PDB entry 9C4D | electron microscopy, 4.17 A resolution (low resolution: residue-level contacts below are approximate; hydrogen-bond / salt-bridge calls are withheld) | chains A and H of the 10 polymer chains in the assembly

# Chain A
Molecule: 77-nt DNA strand
Sequence (77 nucleotides; each row starts with the number of its first residue):
     3 TTTTTAGCATAGCTCCAACTTTTTTTCTGTCACCTTATTTATTAGTAAAC
    53 AGGAAACAACGTTGCTATAGACCCACT

# Chain H
Molecule: HTH-type transcriptional regulator MntR
From: Bacillus subtilis
UniProt: P54512 (MNTR_BACSU); numbering as in UniProt (aligned over 1-142)
Sequence (142 residues; row label = number of the first residue in the row):
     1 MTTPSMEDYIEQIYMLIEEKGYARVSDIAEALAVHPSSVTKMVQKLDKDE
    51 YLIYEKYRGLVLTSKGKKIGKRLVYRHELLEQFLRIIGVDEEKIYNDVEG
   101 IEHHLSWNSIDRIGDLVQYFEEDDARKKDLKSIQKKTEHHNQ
Not modelled in the structure: 1-2
UniProt features mapped onto this chain:
  - binding site (Cd(2+)): Asp-8, Glu-11, His-77, Glu-99, Glu-102, His-103
  - binding site (Mn(2+)): Asp-8, Glu-11, His-77, Glu-99, Glu-102, His-103
  - mutagenesis: Asp-8 (D8M: Binds only one manganese ion, in a pseudo-hexacoordinate geometry), Glu-11 (E11K: Retains selectivity for activation by Mn(2+) and Cd(2+) over Co(2+) and Fe(2+). Can bind Mn(2+) in the C site, despite alteration to the A site, and adopt active DNA-binding conformations ...), His-77 (H77A: Retains selectivity for activation by Mn(2+) and Cd(2+) over Co(2+) and Fe(2+). Can bind Mn(2+) in the C site, despite alteration to the A site, and adopt active DNA-binding conformations ...)
Reported in the primary citation:
  - mutagenesis - Y22A: abolished binding to P84
  - mutagenesis - Y22A, D27A: unchanged binding to C84
  - mutagenesis - Y22A, D27A: unchanged binding to H26
  - mutagenesis - D27A: increased binding to P84

# Chain A / chain H interface
Residue-residue contacts (8; chain A residue first):
  DG54(A) / Ser-38(H)
  DG55(A) / His-35(H)
  DG55(A) / Ser-37(H)
  DG55(A) / Ser-38(H)
  DA56(A) / Ser-37(H)
  DA57(A) / His-35(H)
  DA61(A) / Tyr-57(H)
  DC62(A) / Arg-58(H)

# Overview
The interface between chain A and chain H involves 6 residues on one side and 5 on the other. From UniProt: 6
Cd2+-binding residues, 6 Mn2+-binding residues and 3 mutagenesis sites on chain H. The paper reports that Y22A
of chain H abolishes binding to P84; D27A of chain H increases binding to P84.
Here chain A is a 77-nt DNA strand and chain H is HTH-type transcriptional regulator MntR (Bacillus subtilis).
Entry 9C4D (The structure of 4 MntR homodimers bound to the promoter sequence of mnep) was determined by
electron microscopy together with 9C4C from the same study.
